5EH0 - chain A; structure by X-ray diffraction, 2.18 A resolution.

# Chain A
Molecule: Dual specificity protein kinase TTK
From: Homo sapiens
Notes: EC 2.7.12.1
UniProtKB: P33981 (TTK_HUMAN); residues 516-794 here = UniProt positions 516-794
Sequence (279 residues; row label = number of the first residue in the row):
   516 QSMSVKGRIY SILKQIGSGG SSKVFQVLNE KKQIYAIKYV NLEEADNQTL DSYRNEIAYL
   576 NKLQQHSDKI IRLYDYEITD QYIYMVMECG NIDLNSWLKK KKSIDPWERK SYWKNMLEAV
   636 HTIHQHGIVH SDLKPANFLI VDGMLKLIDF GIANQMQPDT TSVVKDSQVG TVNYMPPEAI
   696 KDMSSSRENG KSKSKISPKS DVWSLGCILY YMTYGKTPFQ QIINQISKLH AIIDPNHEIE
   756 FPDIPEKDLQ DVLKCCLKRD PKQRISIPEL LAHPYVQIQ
Unresolved in the structure: 675-684, 699-709
Differences from the reference sequence: conflict Gln516 (Glu in P33981), Ser517 (Cys in P33981), Met518 (Ile in P33981)
Small-molecule neighbours: 5NW (N2-(2-Methoxy-4-(1-methyl-1H-pyrazol-4-yl)phenyl)-N8-neopentylpyrido[3,4-d]pyrimidine-2,8-diamine): Ile531, Val539, Gln541, Ala551, Ile586, Met602, Glu603, Cys604, Gly605, Asn606, Ile607, Asp608, Ser611, Ala651, Leu654, Ile663, Met671, Gln672, Pro673
From the paper describing this entry:
  - binding site for 5NW: Ile531, Val539, Met671, Pro673
  - specificity-determining residues: Cys604 (proposed by the authors, not directly observed)

# In short
Chain A binds compound 5NW. From the paper: a binding site for 5NW at Ile531, Val539 and Met671 among others;
the specificity determinant Cys604.
Chain A is Dual specificity protein kinase TTK (Homo sapiens); the structure, Rapid Discovery of
Pyrido[3,4-d]pyrimidine Inhibitors of Monopolar Spindle kinase 1 (MPS1) Using a Structure-Based Hydridization
Approach, was determined by X-ray diffraction together with 5EHY, 5EI2, 5EI6 and 5EI8 from the same study.
